Entry 8ZP5 (electron microscopy, 2.98 A resolution); this record covers chains B and H of the 8 polymer chains in the assembly.

Chain B:
Name: Origin recognition complex subunit 2
From: Saccharomyces cerevisiae S288C
UniProt: P32833 (ORC2_YEAST); residue numbers follow UniProt; this construct covers 1-620
Sequence (620 residues; numbered 1 to 620; the number before each row is that of its first residue):
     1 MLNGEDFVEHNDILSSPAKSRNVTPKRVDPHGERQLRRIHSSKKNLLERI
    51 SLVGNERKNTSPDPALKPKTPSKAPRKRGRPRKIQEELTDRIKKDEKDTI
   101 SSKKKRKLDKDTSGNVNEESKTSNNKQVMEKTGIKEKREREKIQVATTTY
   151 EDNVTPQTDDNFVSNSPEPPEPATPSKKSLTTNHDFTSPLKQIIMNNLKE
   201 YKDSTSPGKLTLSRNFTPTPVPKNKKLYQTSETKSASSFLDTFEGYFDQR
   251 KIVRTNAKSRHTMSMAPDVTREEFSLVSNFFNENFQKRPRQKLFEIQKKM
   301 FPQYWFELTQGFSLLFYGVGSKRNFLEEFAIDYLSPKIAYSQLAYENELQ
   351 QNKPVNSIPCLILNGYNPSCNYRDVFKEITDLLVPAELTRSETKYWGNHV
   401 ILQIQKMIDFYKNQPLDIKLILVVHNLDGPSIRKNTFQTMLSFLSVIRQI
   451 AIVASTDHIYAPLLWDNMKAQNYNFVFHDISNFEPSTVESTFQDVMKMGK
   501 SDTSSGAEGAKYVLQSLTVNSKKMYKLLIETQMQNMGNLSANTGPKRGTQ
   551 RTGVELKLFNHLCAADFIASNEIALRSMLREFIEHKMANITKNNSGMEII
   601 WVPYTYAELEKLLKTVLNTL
Unresolved in the structure: 1-238, 252-259, 343-354, 501-502, 541-543, 619-620
Curated features (UniProtKB/Swiss-Prot):
  - modified residue: Thr60 (Phosphothreonine), Thr187 (Phosphothreonine), Ser188 (Phosphoserine)

Chain H:
Molecule: 77-nt DNA strand
Sequence (77 nucleotides; each row starts with the number of its first residue; numbers below 1 keep their minus sign (DT-4 is residue -4)):
    -4 TATTTAAGTATTGTTTGTGCACTTGCCTGCAGGCCTTTTGAAAAGCAAGC
    46 ATAAAAGATCTAAACATAAAATCTGTA
Unresolved in the structure: -4 to 38

Interface between chain B and chain H:
Contacting residue pairs - 18 pairs, chain B then chain H:
  Lys251(B) - DA39(H)  salt bridge to the phosphate
  Arg373(B) - DA59(H)  sugar contact
  Arg373(B) - DC60(H)  salt bridge to the phosphate
  Arg390(B) - DT62(H)  salt bridge to the phosphate
  Lys394(B) - DA61(H)  phosphate contact
  Trp396(B) - DC60(H)  hydrogen bond to the base
  Trp396(B) - DA61(H)  hydrogen bond to the phosphate
  Gly397(B) - DC60(H)  phosphate contact
  Asn398(B) - DC60(H)  phosphate contact
  His399(B) - DC60(H)  salt bridge to the phosphate
  His399(B) - DA61(H)  salt bridge to the phosphate
  Thr549(B) - DA57(H)  hydrogen bond to the phosphate
  Gln550(B) - DA57(H)  hydrogen bond to the phosphate
  Gln550(B) - DA58(H)  hydrogen bond to the phosphate
  Arg551(B) - DT56(H)  sugar contact
  Arg551(B) - DA57(H)  hydrogen bond to the phosphate
  Thr591(B) - DA58(H)  phosphate contact
  Trp601(B) - DA58(H)  phosphate contact
Also at the interface, not in a pair above, chain B (16 interface residues in all): Lys377, Thr393, Tyr395

Overview:
The interface between chain B and chain H involves 16 residues on one side and 8 on the other, with 6 hydrogen
bonds and 5 salt bridges. Polar pairs include Trp396(B)-DC60(H), Trp396(B)-DA61(H) and Thr549(B)-DA57(H).
Here chain B is Origin recognition complex subunit 2 (Saccharomyces cerevisiae S288C) and chain H is a 77-nt
DNA strand. Entry 8ZP5 (Cryo-EM structure of origin recognition complex (Orc5 basic patch mutations) with ARS1
DNA bound) was determined by electron microscopy, deposited together with 8ZP4 and 8ZPK.
